Entry 8H9I (electron microscopy, 2.77 A resolution); this record covers chains B and G of the 8 polymer chains in the assembly.

== Chain B ==
Molecule: ATP synthase subunit alpha, mitochondrial
Organism: Homo sapiens
UniProtKB: P25705 (ATPA_HUMAN); residues 1-510 here correspond to UniProt positions 44-553 (UniProt number = residue number + 43)
Chain sequence (510 residues; numbered 1 to 510; the number before each row is that of its first residue):
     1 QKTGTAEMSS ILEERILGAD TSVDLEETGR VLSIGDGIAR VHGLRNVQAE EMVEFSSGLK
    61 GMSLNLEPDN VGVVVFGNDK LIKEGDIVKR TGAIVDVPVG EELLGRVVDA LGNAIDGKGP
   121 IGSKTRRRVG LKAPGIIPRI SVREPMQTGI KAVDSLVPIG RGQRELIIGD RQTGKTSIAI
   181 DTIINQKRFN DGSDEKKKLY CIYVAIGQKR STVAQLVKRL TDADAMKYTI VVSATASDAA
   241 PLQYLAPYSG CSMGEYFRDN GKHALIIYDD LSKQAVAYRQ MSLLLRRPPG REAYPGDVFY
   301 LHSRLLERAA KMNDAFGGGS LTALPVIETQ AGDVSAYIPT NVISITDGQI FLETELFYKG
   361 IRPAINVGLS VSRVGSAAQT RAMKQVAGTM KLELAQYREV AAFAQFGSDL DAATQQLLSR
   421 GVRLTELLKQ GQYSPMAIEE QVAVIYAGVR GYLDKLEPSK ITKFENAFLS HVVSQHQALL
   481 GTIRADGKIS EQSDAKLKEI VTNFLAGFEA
Unresolved in the structure: 1-6, 402-416, 509-510
Bound ions: Mg2+: Thr-176 (together with ATP)
Ligand contacts: ATP (adenosine-5'-triphosphate): Asp-170, Arg-171, Gln-172, Thr-173, Gly-174, Lys-175, Thr-176, Ser-177, Phe-357, Arg-362, Pro-363, Gln-430, Gly-431, Gln-432

== Chain G ==
Molecule: ATP synthase subunit gamma, mitochondrial
Organism: Homo sapiens
UniProtKB: P36542 (ATPG_HUMAN); residues 1-273 here correspond to UniProt positions 26-298 (UniProt number = residue number + 25)
Chain sequence (273 residues; each row starts with the number of its first residue):
     1 ATLKDITRRL KSIKNIQKIT KSMKMVAAAK YARAERELKP ARIYGLGSLA LYEKADIKGP
    61 EDKKKHLLIG VSSDRGLCGA IHSSIAKQMK SEVATLTAAG KEVMLVGIGD KIRGILYRTH
   121 SDQFLVAFKE VGRKPPTFGD ASVIALELLN SGYEFDEGSI IFNKFRSVIS YKTEEKPIFS
   181 LNTVASADSM SIYDDIDADV LQNYQEYNLA NIIYYSLKES TTSEQSARMT AMDNASKNAS
   241 EMIDKLTLTF NRTRQAVITK ELIEIISGAA ALD
Unresolved in the structure: 1, 33-222, 273

== How chain B and chain G interact ==
Contacting residue pairs - 4 pairs, chain B then chain G:
  Pro-289(B) / Ile-263(G)  hydrophobic
  Gly-290(B) / Ile-263(G)
  Ala-293(B) / Thr-259(G)
  Asp-333(B) / Arg-252(G)  salt bridge
Other interface residues (no listed pair), chain B (6 interface residues in all): Glu-292, Ala-331
Other interface residues (no listed pair), chain G (4 interface residues in all): Leu-248

== In short ==
Chain B and chain G form an interface of 6 and 4 residues respectively; the contacts include 1 salt bridge.
The salt-bridged pair is Asp-333(B)/Arg-252(G). Ligands of chain B: ATP.
Here chain B is ATP synthase subunit alpha, mitochondrial and chain G is ATP synthase subunit gamma,
mitochondrial, both from Homo sapiens. Entry 8H9I (Human ATP synthase F1 domain, state2) was determined by
electron microscopy (same publication as 8H9E, 8H9L and 8H9P).
